PDB entry 8E3T | X-ray diffraction, 2.20 A resolution | chains A and D of the 4 polymer chains in the assembly

== Chain A ==
Protein: Nitrogenase molybdenum-iron protein alpha chain
Organism: Azotobacter vinelandii DJ
Notes: EC 1.18.6.1
UniProtKB: P07328 (NIFD_AZOVI); residues 1-492 here = UniProt positions 1-492
Sequence (492 residues; row label = number of the first residue in the row):
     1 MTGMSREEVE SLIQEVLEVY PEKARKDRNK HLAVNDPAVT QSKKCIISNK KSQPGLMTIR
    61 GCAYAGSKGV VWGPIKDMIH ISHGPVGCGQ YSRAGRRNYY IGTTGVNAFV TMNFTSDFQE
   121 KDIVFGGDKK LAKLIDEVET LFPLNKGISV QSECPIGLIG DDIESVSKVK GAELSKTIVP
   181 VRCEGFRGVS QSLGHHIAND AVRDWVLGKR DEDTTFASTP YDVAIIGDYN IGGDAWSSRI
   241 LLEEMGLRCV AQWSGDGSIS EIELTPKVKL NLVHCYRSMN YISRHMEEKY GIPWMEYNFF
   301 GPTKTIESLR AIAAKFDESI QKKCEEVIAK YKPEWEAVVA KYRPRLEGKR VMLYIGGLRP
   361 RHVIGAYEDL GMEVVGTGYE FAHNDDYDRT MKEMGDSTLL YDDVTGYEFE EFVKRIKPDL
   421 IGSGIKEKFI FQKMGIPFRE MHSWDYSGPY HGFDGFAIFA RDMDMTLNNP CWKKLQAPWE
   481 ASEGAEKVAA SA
Not modelled in the structure: 1-4, 36-37, 481-492
Curated features (UniProtKB/Swiss-Prot):
  - binding site ([8Fe-7S] cluster): C62, C88, C154
  - binding site ([7Fe-Mo-9S-C-homocitryl] cluster): C275, H442
  - mutagenesis: H195 (H195Q: No nitrogenase activity)

== Chain D ==
Protein: Nitrogenase molybdenum-iron protein beta chain
Organism: Azotobacter vinelandii DJ
Notes: EC 1.18.6.1
UniProtKB: C1DGZ8 (C1DGZ8_AZOVD); residue numbers follow UniProt; this construct covers 1-523
Sequence (523 residues; each row starts with the number of its first residue):
     1 MSQQVDKIKA SYPLFLDQDY KDMLAKKRDG FEEKYPQDKI DEVFQWTTTK EYQELNFQRE
    61 ALTVNPAKAC QPLGAVLCAL GFEKTMPYVH GSQGCVAYFR SYFNRHFREP VSCVSDSMTE
   121 DAAVFGGQQN MKDGLQNCKA TYKPDMIAVS TTCMAEVIGD DLNAFINNSK KEGFIPDEFP
   181 VPFAHTPAFV GSHVTGWDNM FEGIARYFTL KSMDDKVVGS NKKINIVPGF ETYLGNFRVI
   241 KRMLSEMGVG YSLLSDPEEV LDTPADGQFR MYAGGTTQEE MKDAPNALNT VLLQPWHLEK
   301 TKKFVEGTWK HEVPKLNIPM GLDWTDEFLM KVSEISGQPI PASLTKERGR LVDMMTDSHT
   361 WLHGKRFALW GDPDFVMGLV KFLLELGCEP VHILCHNGNK RWKKAVDAIL AASPYGKNAT
   421 VYIGKDLWHL RSLVFTDKPD FMIGNSYGKF IQRDTLHKGK EFEVPLIRIG FPIFDRHHLH
   481 RSTTLGYEGA MQILTTLVNS ILERLDEETR GMQATDYNHD LVR
Not modelled in the structure: 1
Construct notes: engineered mutation A188 (Ser in C1DGZ8)
Reported in the primary citation:
  - mutagenesis - S188A: decreased growth
  - mutagenesis - S188A (3.9 h): unchanged growth in response to 100% Fe
  - mutagenesis - S188A: unchanged expression in response to 100% Fe
  - mutagenesis - S188A: increased expression in response to 1% Fe
  - mutagenesis - S188A (<50% of wt): decreased catalytic activity on 1% Fe
  - mutagenesis - S188A: decreased catalytic activity on oxidized

== Chain A / chain D interface ==
Pairs across the interface - 48 pairs, chain A then chain D:
  R93(A) - L521(D)
  A94(A) - L521(D)  hydrophobic
  R97(A) - D520(D)  salt bridge
  Y99(A) - Y517(D)
  Y99(A) - N518(D)  hydrogen bond
  Y99(A) - D520(D)  hydrogen bond
  Y100(A) - Y517(D)
  I101(A) - Q513(D)
  G102(A) - Q513(D)
  T103(A) - M512(D)
  T103(A) - Q513(D)  hydrogen bond
  T104(A) - M512(D)
  N107(A) - Q513(D)
  F429(A) - D357(D)
  Q432(A) - T356(D)  hydrogen bond (side chain-backbone)
  Q432(A) - D357(D)
  Q432(A) - H359(D)
  K433(A) - D353(D)  salt bridge
  R439(A) - T360(D)
  Y446(A) - W361(D)  hydrophobic
  Y446(A) - V522(D)
  Y446(A) - R523(D)
  M465(A) - T360(D)
  M465(A) - H363(D)
  T466(A) - H359(D)  hydrogen bond
  N469(A) - H359(D)
  N469(A) - H363(D)
  P470(A) - L384(D)
  P470(A) - E385(D)
  P470(A) - Y415(D)
  C471(A) - T356(D)
  W472(A) - T356(D)
  K474(A) - L322(D)
  K474(A) - D323(D)  salt bridge
  K474(A) - R348(D)  hydrogen bond (backbone-side chain)
  K474(A) - V352(D)
  L475(A) - V352(D)  hydrophobic
  Q476(A) - R348(D)
  A477(A) - R348(D)
  P478(A) - D326(D)
  P478(A) - M330(D)  hydrophobic
  P478(A) - R348(D)
  W479(A) - D326(D)
  W479(A) - M330(D)  hydrophobic
  W479(A) - I340(D)  hydrophobic
  W479(A) - T345(D)  hydrogen bond
  W479(A) - R348(D)
  W479(A) - Y487(D)
Other interface residues (no listed pair), chain A (29 interface residues in all): W236, E480
Other interface residues (no listed pair), chain D (30 interface residues in all): M355, G387, D516

== Summary ==
The interface between chain A and chain D involves 29 residues on one side and 30 on the other, with 7
hydrogen bonds and 3 salt bridges. Among the polar pairs are R97(A)-D520(D), K433(A)-D353(D) and
K474(A)-D323(D). The paper reports that S188A of chain D reduces growth; S188A of chain D increases expression
in response to 1% Fe.
Chain A is Nitrogenase molybdenum-iron protein alpha chain and chain D is Nitrogenase molybdenum-iron protein
beta chain, both from Azotobacter vinelandii DJ; the structure, Gallium-reconstituted nitrogenase MoFeP mutant
S188A from Azotobacter vinelandii after IDS oxidation, was determined by X-ray diffraction (same publication
as 8E3U and 8E3V).
